PDB entry 1HQF | X-ray diffraction, 2.90 A resolution | chains B and C of the 3 polymer chains in the assembly

Chain B (and C):
Name: Arginase 1
From: Rattus norvegicus
Notes: EC 3.5.3.1; chain C of this document is another copy of the same molecule, construct and numbering; everything in this record applies to it too
UniProtKB: P07824 (ARGI1_RAT); numbering as in UniProt (aligned over 1-323)
Sequence (323 residues; row label = number of the first residue in the row):
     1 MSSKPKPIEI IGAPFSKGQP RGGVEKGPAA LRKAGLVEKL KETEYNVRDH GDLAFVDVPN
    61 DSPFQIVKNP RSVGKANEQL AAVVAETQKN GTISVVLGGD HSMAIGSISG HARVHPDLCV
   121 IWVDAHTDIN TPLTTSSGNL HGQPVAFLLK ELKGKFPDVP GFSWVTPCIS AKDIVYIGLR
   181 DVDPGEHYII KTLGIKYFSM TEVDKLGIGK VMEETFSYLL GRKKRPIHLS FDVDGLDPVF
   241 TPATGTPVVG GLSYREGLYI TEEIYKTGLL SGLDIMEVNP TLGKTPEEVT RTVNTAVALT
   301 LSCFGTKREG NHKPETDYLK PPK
Disordered / not traced: 1-5, 320-323
Bound ions: Mn2+ site 1: His101, Asp124, Asp128 (together with N-omega-hydroxy-L-arginine); Mn2+ site 2: Asp124, His126, Asp232, Asp234 (together with N-omega-hydroxy-L-arginine)
Residues lining bound ligands: N-omega-hydroxy-L-arginine (HAR): His101, Asp124, His126, Asp128, Asn130, Thr135, Ser137, Asn139, His141, Gly142, Asp183, Glu186, Asp232, Asp234, Thr246, Glu277
UniProt features mapped onto this chain:
  - binding site (Mn(2+)): His101, Asp124, His126, Asp128, Asp232, Asp234
  - binding site (substrate): His126 to Asn130, Ser137 to Asn139, Asp183, Thr246, Glu277
  - modified residue: Lys17 (N6-succinyllysine), Ser62 (Phosphoserine), Ser72 (Phosphoserine), Lys75 (N6-succinyllysine), Ser163 (Phosphoserine), Ser217 (Phosphoserine), Thr281 (Phosphothreonine)
  - mutagenesis: His101 (H101E: Reduced catalytic activity. No effect on manganese binding), Asp128 (D128E/N: Reduced manganese binding and strongly reduced catalytic activity), His141 (H141A/C/D: Strongly reduced catalytic activity. Minor effect on affinity for arginine; H141N: Reduced affinity for arginine and reduced catalytic activity), Asp232 (D232A: Loss of one manganese ion and strongly reduced catalytic activity; D232C: Reduced manganese binding and strongly reduced catalytic activity), Asp234 (D234A/E/H: Reduced manganese binding and strongly reduced catalytic activity), Gly235 (G235A: 56% of wild-type activity; G235R: Loss of manganese-binding and activity)

How chain B and chain C interact:
Residue-residue contacts (39):
  Glu213(B) with Lys205(C), salt bridge
  Tyr254(B) with Val249(C), hydrophobic
  Arg255(B) with Met200(C); Val203(C); Asp204(C), salt bridge; Gly250(C); Gly251(C), hydrogen bond (side chain-backbone); Glu256(C), salt bridge
  Glu256(B) with Asp204(C)
  Tyr259(B) with Thr201(C); Asp204(C); Lys205(C), hydrogen bond
  Glu262(B) with Thr201(C)
  Arg308(B) with Leu179(C); Arg180(C); Ser199(C); Met200(C); Thr201(C); Asp204(C), salt bridge
  Glu309(B) with Val182(C); His187(C), salt bridge; Lys191(C), salt bridge; Tyr197(C), hydrogen bond; Ser199(C)
  Gly310(B) with Val182(C); His187(C), hydrogen bond (backbone-side chain)
  Asn311(B) with Pro184(C); His187(C), hydrogen bond (backbone-side chain)
  His312(B) with Pro184(C); His187(C); Tyr188(C)
  Thr316(B) with Tyr188(C)
  Asp317(B) with Tyr188(C), hydrogen bond
  Tyr318(B) with Thr134(C); Pro184(C); Gly185(C); Tyr188(C)
  Leu319(B) with Leu133(C); Tyr188(C), hydrophobic
Other interface residues (no listed pair), chain B (17 interface residues in all): Ile208, Gly209
Other interface residues (no listed pair), chain C (25 interface residues in all): Ile190, Glu202, Leu252, Ser253

Summary:
17 residues of chain B face 25 of chain C across their interface, with 6 hydrogen bonds and 6 salt bridges.
Polar pairs include Glu213(B)-Lys205(C), Arg255(B)-Asp204(C) and Arg255(B)-Glu256(C). Bound to chain B:
N-omega-hydroxy-L-arginine.
Chain B and chain C are both Arginase 1 (Rattus norvegicus); the structure, Crystal structure of the binuclear
manganese metalloenzyme arginase complexed with N-hydroxy-L-arginine, was determined by X-ray diffraction,
deposited together with 1HQG and 1HQH.
